3PAK - chain A; structure by X-ray diffraction, 1.90 A resolution.

[Chain A]
Molecule: Pulmonary surfactant-associated protein A
Organism: Rattus norvegicus
UniProtKB: P08427 (SFTPA_RAT); residues 81-228 here correspond to UniProt positions 101-248 (UniProt number = residue number + 20)
Sequence (148 residues; numbered 81 to 228; the number before each row is that of its first residue):
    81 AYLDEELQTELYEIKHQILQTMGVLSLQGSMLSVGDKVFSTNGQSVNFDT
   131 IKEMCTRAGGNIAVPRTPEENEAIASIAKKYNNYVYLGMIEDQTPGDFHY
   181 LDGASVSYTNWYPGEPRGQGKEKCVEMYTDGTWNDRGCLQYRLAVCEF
Not modelled in the structure: 81-83
Differences from the reference sequence: engineered mutation Ser-187 (Asn207 in P08427)
Curated features (UniProtKB/Swiss-Prot):
  - binding site (Ca(2+)): Glu-195, Arg-197, Asn-214, Asp-215
Disulfide bonds: Cys-135/Cys-226, Cys-204/Cys-218
Ion coordination: Na+: Glu-171, Glu-202; Ca2+: Glu-195, Glu-202, Asn-214, Asp-215 (together with alpha-D-mannopyranose)
Ligand contacts: alpha-D-mannopyranose (MAN): Glu-195, Arg-197, Glu-202, Tyr-208, Asn-214, Asp-215, Arg-216
From the paper describing this entry:
  - Ca2+ coordination: Glu-195, Glu-202, Asn-214, Asp-215
  - Ca2+ coordination through a water molecule: Arg-197
  - binding site for alpha-D-mannopyranose: Glu-149, Glu-195, Arg-197, Glu-202, Asn-214, Arg-216
  - Na+ coordination: Glu-171, Gly-200, Glu-202
  - conformationally variable residues (loop rearrangement, side-chain flip): Arg-197 to Lys-203
  - mutagenesis - E171A: decreased stability in response to trypsin digestion

[Summary]
Ligands of chain A: alpha-D-mannopyranose. Glu-171 and Glu-202 coordinate Na+. Glu-195, Glu-202, Asn-214 and
Asp-215 coordinate Ca2+. UniProt lists 4 Ca2+-binding residues. From the paper: a binding site for
alpha-D-mannopyranose at Glu-149, Glu-195 and Arg-197 among others; E171A reduces stability in response to
trypsin digestion.
Chain A is Pulmonary surfactant-associated protein A (Rattus norvegicus); the structure, Crystal Structure of
Rat Surfactant Protein A neck and carbohydrate recognition domain (NCRD) complexed with Mannose, was
determined by X-ray diffraction, deposited together with 3PAQ, 3PAR and 3PBF.
